Entry 3GTJ (X-ray diffraction, 3.42 A resolution); this record covers chains A and E of the 13 polymer chains in the assembly.

# Chain A
Protein: DNA-directed RNA polymerase II subunit RPB1
Source organism: Saccharomyces cerevisiae
Notes: EC 2.7.7.6; fragment: DNA-directed RNA polymerase II largest subunit
UniProt: P04050 (RPB1_YEAST); residues 1-1733 here = UniProt positions 1-1733
Amino-acid sequence (1733 residues; numbered 1 to 1733; the number before each row is that of its first residue):
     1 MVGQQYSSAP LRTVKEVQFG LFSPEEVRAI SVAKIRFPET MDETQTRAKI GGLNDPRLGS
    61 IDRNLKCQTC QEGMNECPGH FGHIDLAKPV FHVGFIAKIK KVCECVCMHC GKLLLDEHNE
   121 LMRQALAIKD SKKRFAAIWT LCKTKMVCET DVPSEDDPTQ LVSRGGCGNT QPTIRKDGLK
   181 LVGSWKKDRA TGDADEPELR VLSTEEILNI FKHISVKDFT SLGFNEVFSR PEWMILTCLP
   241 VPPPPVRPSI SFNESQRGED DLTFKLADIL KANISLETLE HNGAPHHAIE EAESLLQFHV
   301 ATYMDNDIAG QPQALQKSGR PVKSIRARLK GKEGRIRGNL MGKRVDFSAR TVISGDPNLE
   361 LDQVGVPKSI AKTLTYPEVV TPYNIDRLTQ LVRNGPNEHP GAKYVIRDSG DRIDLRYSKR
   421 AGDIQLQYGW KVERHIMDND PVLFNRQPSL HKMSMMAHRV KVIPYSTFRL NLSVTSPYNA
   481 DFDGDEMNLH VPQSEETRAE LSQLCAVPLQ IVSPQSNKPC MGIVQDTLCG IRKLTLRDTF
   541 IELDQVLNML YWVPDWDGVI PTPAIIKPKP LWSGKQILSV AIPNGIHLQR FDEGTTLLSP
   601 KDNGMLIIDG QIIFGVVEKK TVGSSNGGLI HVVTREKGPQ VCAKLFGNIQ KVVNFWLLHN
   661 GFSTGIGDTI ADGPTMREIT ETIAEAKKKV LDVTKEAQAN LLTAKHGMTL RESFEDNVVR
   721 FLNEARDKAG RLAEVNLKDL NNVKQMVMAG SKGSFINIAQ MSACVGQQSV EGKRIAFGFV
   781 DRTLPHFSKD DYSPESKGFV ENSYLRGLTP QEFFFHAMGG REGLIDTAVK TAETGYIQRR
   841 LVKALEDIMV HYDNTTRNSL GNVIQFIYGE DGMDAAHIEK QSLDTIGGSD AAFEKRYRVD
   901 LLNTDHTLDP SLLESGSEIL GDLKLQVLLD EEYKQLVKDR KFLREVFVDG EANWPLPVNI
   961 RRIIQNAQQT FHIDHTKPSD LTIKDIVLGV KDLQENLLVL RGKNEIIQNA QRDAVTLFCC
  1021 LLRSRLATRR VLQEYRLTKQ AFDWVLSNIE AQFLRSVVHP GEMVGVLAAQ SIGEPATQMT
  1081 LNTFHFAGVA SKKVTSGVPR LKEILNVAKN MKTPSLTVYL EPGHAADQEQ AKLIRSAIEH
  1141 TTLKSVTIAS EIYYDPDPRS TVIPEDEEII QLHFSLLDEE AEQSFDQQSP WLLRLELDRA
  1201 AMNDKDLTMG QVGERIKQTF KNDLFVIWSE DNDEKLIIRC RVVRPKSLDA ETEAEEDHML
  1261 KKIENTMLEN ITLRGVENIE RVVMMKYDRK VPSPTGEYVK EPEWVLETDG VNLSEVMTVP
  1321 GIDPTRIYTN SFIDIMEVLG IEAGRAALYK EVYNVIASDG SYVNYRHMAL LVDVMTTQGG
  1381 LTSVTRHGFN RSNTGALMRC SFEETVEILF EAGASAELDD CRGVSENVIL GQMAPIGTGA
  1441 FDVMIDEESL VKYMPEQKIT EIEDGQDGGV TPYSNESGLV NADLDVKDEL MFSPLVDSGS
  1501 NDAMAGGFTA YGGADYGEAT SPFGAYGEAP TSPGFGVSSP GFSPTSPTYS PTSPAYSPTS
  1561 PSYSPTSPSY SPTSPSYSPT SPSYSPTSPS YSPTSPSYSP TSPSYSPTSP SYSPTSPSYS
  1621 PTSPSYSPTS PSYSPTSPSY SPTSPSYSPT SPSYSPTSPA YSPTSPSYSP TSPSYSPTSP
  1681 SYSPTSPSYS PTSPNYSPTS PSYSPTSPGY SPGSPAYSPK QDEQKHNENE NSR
Not modelled in the structure: 1-2, 156-159, 1086-1088, 1180-1186, 1247-1252, 1452-1733
Ion coordination: Zn2+ site 1: Cys67, Cys70, Cys77, His80; Zn2+ site 2 near Cys148 (its only coordinating residue here); Mg2+: Asp481, Asp483, Asp485

# Chain E
Protein: DNA-directed RNA polymerases I, II, and III subunit RPABC1
Source organism: Saccharomyces cerevisiae
Notes: fragment: DNA-directed RNA polymerases I, II, and III 27 kDa polypeptide
UniProt: P20434 (RPAB1_YEAST); residue numbers follow UniProt; this construct covers 1-215
Amino-acid sequence (215 residues; numbered 1 to 215; the number before each row is that of its first residue):
     1 MDQENERNIS RLWRAFRTVK EMVKDRGYFI TQEEVELPLE DFKAKYCDSM GRPQRKMMSF
    61 QANPTEESIS KFPDMGSLWV EFCDEPSVGV KTMKTFVIHI QEKNFQTGIF VYQNNITPSA
   121 MKLVPSIPPA TIETFNEAAL VVNITHHELV PKHIRLSSDE KRELLKRYRL KESQLPRIQR
   181 ADPVALYLGL KRGEVVKIIR KSETSGRYAS YRICM

# How chain A and chain E interact
Residue-residue contacts (73; chain A residue first):
  Arg857(A) with Tyr168(E); Leu170(E)
  Leu860(A) with Gln174(E), hydrogen bond (backbone-side chain)
  Gly861(A) with Gln174(E)
  Asn862(A) with Gln174(E)
  Val863(A) with Gln174(E), hydrogen bond (backbone-backbone)
  Gln865(A) with Tyr208(E)
  Phe866(A) with Tyr168(E), hydrophobic; Leu175(E), hydrophobic; Tyr208(E), hydrogen bond (backbone-side chain)
  Gly869(A) with Thr204(E), hydrogen bond (backbone-side chain)
  Glu870(A) with Arg200(E), salt bridge; Ser202(E), hydrogen bond; Ser205(E), hydrogen bond (backbone-side chain); Tyr208(E)
  Asp871(A) with Thr204(E); Ser205(E)
  Phe942(A) with Gly206(E); Arg207(E)
  Phe947(A) with Glu203(E)
  Trp954(A) with Glu203(E)
  Asn1004(A) with Arg167(E)
  Ile1006(A) with Glu163(E); Arg167(E)
  Asp1013(A) with Ser205(E); Arg207(E)
  Ala1014(A) with Ser205(E)
  Leu1017(A) with Ser202(E); Glu203(E); Thr204(E); Ser205(E); Gly206(E)
  Glu1315(A) with Ala138(E)
  Met1317(A) with Val142(E)
  Thr1318(A) with Arg11(E), hydrogen bond; Arg14(E), hydrogen bond (backbone-side chain); Ala138(E); Val142(E)
  Pro1324(A) with Val142(E), hydrophobic; His146(E); His147(E)
  Thr1325(A) with His146(E), hydrogen bond (side chain-backbone); His147(E); Glu148(E), hydrogen bond (backbone-backbone)
  Arg1326(A) with His147(E); Glu148(E)
  Ile1327(A) with His147(E)
  Ile1335(A) with Leu149(E), hydrophobic
  Glu1337(A) with Pro183(E)
  Val1338(A) with Ile144(E); Pro183(E)
  Leu1339(A) with Ile144(E), hydrophobic; His147(E); Val150(E)
  Gly1340(A) with Asp182(E); Pro183(E)
  Ile1341(A) with Ile178(E), hydrophobic; Asp182(E), hydrogen bond (backbone-side chain); Arg212(E)
  Glu1342(A) with Pro151(E); Ile198(E); Arg200(E), salt bridge; Arg212(E), salt bridge
  Ala1343(A) with Leu149(E)
  Arg1345(A) with Arg200(E)
  Tyr1365(A) with Glu203(E); Thr204(E)
  Arg1366(A) with Thr204(E)
  Thr1376(A) with Arg212(E), hydrogen bond (backbone-side chain)
  Thr1377(A) with Pro176(E); Arg177(E), hydrogen bond (backbone-backbone)
  Gly1379(A) with Arg177(E); Gln179(E)
Also at the interface, not in a pair above, chain A (52 interface residues in all): Thr855, Ile867, Glu945, Val946, Leu956, Ile1007, Thr1016, Gln1218, Tyr1328, Ala1346, Ala1347, Tyr1349, Gly1380
Also at the interface, not in a pair above, chain E (42 interface residues in all): Met1, Val141, His153, Ser173, Val184, Lys201, Ala209, Ser210, Tyr211

# Summary
52 residues of chain A face 42 of chain E across their interface, with 13 hydrogen bonds and 3 salt bridges.
Polar pairs include Glu870(A)-Arg200(E), Glu1342(A)-Arg200(E) and Glu1342(A)-Arg212(E). The Zn2+ site 1 is
built by Cys67(A), Cys70(A), Cys77(A) and His80(A).
Chain A is DNA-directed RNA polymerase II subunit RPB1 and chain E is DNA-directed RNA polymerases I, II, and
III subunit RPABC1, both from Saccharomyces cerevisiae; the structure, Backtracked RNA polymerase II complex
with 13mer RNA, was determined by X-ray diffraction, deposited together with 3GTG, 3GTK, 3GTL, 3GTM, 3GTO,
3GTP and 3GTQ.
